PDB entry 7XX6 | X-ray diffraction, 3.39 A resolution | chains H and J of the 21 polymer chains in the assembly

== Chain H ==
Protein: Histone H2B type 1-J
From: Homo sapiens
UniProtKB: P06899 (H2B1J_HUMAN); residues 0-125 here correspond to UniProt positions 1-126 (UniProt number = residue number + 1)
Amino-acid sequence (128 residues; numbered -2 to 125; the number before each row is that of its first residue; numbers below 1 keep their minus sign (Gly-2 is residue -2)):
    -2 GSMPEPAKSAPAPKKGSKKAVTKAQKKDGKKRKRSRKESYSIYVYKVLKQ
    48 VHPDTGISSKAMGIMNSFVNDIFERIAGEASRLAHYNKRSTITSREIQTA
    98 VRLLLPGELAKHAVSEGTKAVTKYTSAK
Unresolved in the structure: -2 to 26
Construct notes: expression tag (-2 to -1)

== Chain J ==
Molecule: 169-nt DNA strand
From: synthetic construct
Sequence (169 nucleotides; numbered -82 to 86; the number before each row is that of its first residue; numbers below 1 keep their minus sign (DG-82 is residue -82)):
   -82 GCTTTTTTTTTTCACAATCCCGGTGCCGAGGCCGCTCAATTGGTCGTAGA
   -32 CAGCTCTAGCACCGCTTAAACGCACGTACGGATTCCGTACGTGCGTTTAA
    18 GCGGTGCTAGAGCTGTCTACGACCAATTGAGCGGCCTCGGCACCGGGATT
    68 GTGAAAAAAAAAAGCTGCA
Bound ions: Ca2+ site 1: DG-52 (shared with 1 residue of chain I); Ca2+ site 2 near DG29 (its only coordinating residue here); Ca2+ site 3: DG51 (shared with 1 residue of chain I)

== Chain H / chain J interface ==
Contacting residue pairs (17):
  Lys30(H) with DC30(J), sugar contact
  Ser32(H) with DC30(J), hydrogen bond to the phosphate
  Arg33(H) with DC-46(J), sugar contact; DA-45(J), salt bridge to the phosphate
  Tyr42(H) with DA-54(J), sugar contact; DG-53(J), hydrogen bond to the phosphate
  Gly53(H) with DG-53(J), phosphate contact
  Ile54(H) with DA-54(J), sugar contact; DG-53(J), hydrogen bond to the phosphate
  Ser55(H) with DA-54(J), sugar contact
  Ser56(H) with DA-54(J), hydrogen bond to the phosphate
  Arg86(H) with DG-34(J), salt bridge to the phosphate; DA-33(J), salt bridge to the phosphate
  Ser87(H) with DA-35(J), sugar contact; DG-34(J), hydrogen bond to the phosphate
  Thr88(H) with DA-35(J), hydrogen bond to the phosphate; DG-34(J), hydrogen bond to the phosphate
Also at the interface, not in a pair above, chain H (13 interface residues in all): Glu35, Lys85
Also at the interface, not in a pair above, chain J (10 interface residues in all): DA28, DG29

== In short ==
Chain H and chain J form an interface of 13 and 10 residues respectively, with 7 hydrogen bonds and 3 salt
bridges. Polar pairs include Ser32(H)-DC30(J), Tyr42(H)-DG-53(J) and Ile54(H)-DG-53(J).
Chain H is Histone H2B type 1-J (Homo sapiens) and chain J is a 169-nt DNA strand (synthetic construct); the
structure, Crystal Structure of Nucleosome-H1.0 Linker Histone Assembly (sticky-169a DNA fragment), was
determined by X-ray diffraction.
